Entry 3H0G (X-ray diffraction, 3.65 A resolution); this record covers chains B and C of the 12 polymer chains in the assembly.

== Chain B ==
Name: DNA-directed RNA polymerase II subunit RPB2
From: Schizosaccharomyces pombe
Notes: EC 2.7.7.6
UniProt: Q02061 (RPB2_SCHPO); residue numbers follow UniProt; this construct covers 1-1210
Chain sequence (1210 residues; each row starts with the number of its first residue):
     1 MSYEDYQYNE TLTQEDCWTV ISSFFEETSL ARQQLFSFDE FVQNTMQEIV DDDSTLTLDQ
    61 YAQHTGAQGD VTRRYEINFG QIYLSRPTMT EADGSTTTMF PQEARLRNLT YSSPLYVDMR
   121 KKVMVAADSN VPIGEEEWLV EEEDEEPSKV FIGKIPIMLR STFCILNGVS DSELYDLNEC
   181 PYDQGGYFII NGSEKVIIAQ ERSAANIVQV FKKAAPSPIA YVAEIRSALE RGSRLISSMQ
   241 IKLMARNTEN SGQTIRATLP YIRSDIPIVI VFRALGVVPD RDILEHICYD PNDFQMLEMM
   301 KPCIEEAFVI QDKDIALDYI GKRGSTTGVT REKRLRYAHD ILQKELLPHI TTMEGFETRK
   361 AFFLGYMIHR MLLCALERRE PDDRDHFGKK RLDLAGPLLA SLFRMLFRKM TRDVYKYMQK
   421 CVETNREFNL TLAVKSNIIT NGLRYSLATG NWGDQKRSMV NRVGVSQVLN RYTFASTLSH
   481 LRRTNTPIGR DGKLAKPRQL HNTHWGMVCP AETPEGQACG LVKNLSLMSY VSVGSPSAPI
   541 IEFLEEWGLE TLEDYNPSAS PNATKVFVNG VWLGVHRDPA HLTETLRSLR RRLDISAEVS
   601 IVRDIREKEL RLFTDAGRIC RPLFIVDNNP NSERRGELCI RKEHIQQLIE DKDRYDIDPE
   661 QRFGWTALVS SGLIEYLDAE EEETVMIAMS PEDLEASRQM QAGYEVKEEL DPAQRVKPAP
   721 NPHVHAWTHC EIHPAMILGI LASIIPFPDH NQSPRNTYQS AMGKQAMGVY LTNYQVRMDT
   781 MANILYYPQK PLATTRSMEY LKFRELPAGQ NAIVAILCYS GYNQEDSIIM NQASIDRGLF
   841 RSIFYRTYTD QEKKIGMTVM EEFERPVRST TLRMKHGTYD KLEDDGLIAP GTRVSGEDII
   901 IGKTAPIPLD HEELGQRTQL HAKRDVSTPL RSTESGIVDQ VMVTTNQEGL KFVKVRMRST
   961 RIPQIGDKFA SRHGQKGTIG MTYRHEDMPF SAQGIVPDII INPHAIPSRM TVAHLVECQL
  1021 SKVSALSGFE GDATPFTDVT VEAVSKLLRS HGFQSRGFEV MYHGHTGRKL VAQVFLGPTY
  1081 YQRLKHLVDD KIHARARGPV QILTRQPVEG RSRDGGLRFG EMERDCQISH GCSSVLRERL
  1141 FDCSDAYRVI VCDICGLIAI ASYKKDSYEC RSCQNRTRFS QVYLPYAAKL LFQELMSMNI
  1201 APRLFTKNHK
Disordered / not traced: 1-9, 58-76, 122-142, 908-918
Ion coordination: Zn2+: C1152, C1155, C1173
Curated features (UniProtKB/Swiss-Prot):
  - zinc finger: C1152 to C1173 (C4-type)
  - binding site (Mg(2+)): D826
  - binding site (Zn(2+)): C1152, C1155, C1170, C1173

== Chain C ==
Name: DNA-directed RNA polymerase II subunit RPB3
From: Schizosaccharomyces pombe
UniProt: P37382 (RPB3_SCHPO); residue numbers follow UniProt; this construct covers 1-297
Chain sequence (297 residues; row label = number of the first residue in the row):
     1 MDSETHITIR NISKNSVDFV LTNTSLAVAN SLRRVVLAEI PTVAIDLVEI NVNTSVMPDE
    61 FLAHRLGMIP LDSSNIDEPP PVGLEYTRNC DCDQYCPKCS VELFLNAKCT GEGTMEIYAR
   121 DLVVSSNSSL GHPILADPKS RGPLICKLRK EQEISLRCIA KKGIAKEHAK WSPTSAVAFE
   181 YDPWNKLQHT DYWFENDADA EWPKSKNADW EEPPREGEPF NFQEEPRRFY MDVESVGSIP
   241 PNEIMVQGLR ILQEKLAVLV RDLDEEQPTQ LSANELNMEE NAEMNWSPYQ NGEENTW
Disordered / not traced: 1-3, 267-297
Ion coordination: Zn2+ near C90 (its only coordinating residue here)

== How chain B and chain C interact ==
Pairs across the interface - 70 pairs, chain B then chain C:
  Q775(B) - V56(C)  hydrogen bond (side chain-backbone)
  Y786(B) - E60(C)
  Y786(B) - F61(C)  hydrophobic
  Y787(B) - F61(C)
  Y787(B) - R65(C)
  A833(B) - A169(C)
  D836(B) - H64(C)
  D836(B) - H168(C)  hydrogen bond (backbone-side chain)
  D836(B) - A169(C)  hydrogen bond (side chain-backbone)
  R837(B) - H64(C)  hydrogen bond (backbone-side chain)
  R837(B) - M68(C)
  R837(B) - A169(C)
  G838(B) - H64(C)
  R841(B) - H64(C)  hydrogen bond
  R958(B) - P58(C)
  R958(B) - D59(C)  salt bridge
  S959(B) - E60(C)
  T960(B) - E60(C)  hydrogen bond (backbone-side chain)
  R984(B) - K166(C)
  H985(B) - L37(C)
  E986(B) - R34(C)
  E986(B) - L37(C)
  E986(B) - A38(C)
  D987(B) - R34(C)  salt bridge
  F990(B) - N30(C)
  F990(B) - R33(C)
  F990(B) - F179(C)  hydrophobic
  A992(B) - A178(C)
  A992(B) - F179(C)
  Q993(B) - A178(C)
  G994(B) - A176(C)
  G994(B) - V177(C)  hydrogen bond (backbone-backbone)
  G994(B) - A178(C)
  R1049(B) - A200(C)  hydrogen bond (side chain-backbone)
  R1049(B) - E201(C)  salt bridge
  G1052(B) - P203(C)
  F1053(B) - P203(C)
  Q1054(B) - W202(C)
  S1055(B) - E201(C)
  R1056(B) - E201(C)  salt bridge
  R1056(B) - W202(C)
  F1058(B) - W193(C)
  F1058(B) - W202(C)  hydrophobic
  E1059(B) - W202(C)
  Y1062(B) - F179(C)  hydrophobic
  Y1062(B) - E180(C)
  Y1062(B) - Y181(C)  hydrophobic
  H1063(B) - N30(C)
  G1064(B) - N30(C)
  G1064(B) - R34(C)  hydrogen bond (backbone-side chain)
  H1065(B) - N30(C)  hydrogen bond (backbone-side chain)
  H1065(B) - R34(C)
  T1066(B) - L26(C)
  T1066(B) - N30(C)  hydrogen bond (backbone-side chain)
  G1067(B) - N30(C)
  G1067(B) - Y181(C)
  R1068(B) - H189(C)
  K1069(B) - Y181(C)  hydrogen bond (backbone-side chain)
  K1069(B) - D182(C)  hydrogen bond (side chain-backbone)
  K1069(B) - N185(C)
  K1069(B) - H189(C)
  K1069(B) - T190(C)
  L1070(B) - T190(C)  hydrogen bond (backbone-side chain)
  V1071(B) - T190(C)
  V1071(B) - D191(C)  hydrogen bond (backbone-backbone)
  Q1073(B) - T190(C)  hydrogen bond
  Q1073(B) - D191(C)  hydrogen bond (side chain-backbone)
  Q1073(B) - Y192(C)
  Q1073(B) - W193(C)
  Q1073(B) - W202(C)
Other interface residues (no listed pair), chain B (42 interface residues in all): I843, R893, I937, V1060
Other interface residues (no listed pair), chain C (37 interface residues in all): W184, F194, E195

== In short ==
42 residues of chain B and 37 residues of chain C are in contact, with 17 hydrogen bonds and 4 salt bridges.
Polar pairs include R958(B)-D59(C), D987(B)-R34(C) and R1049(B)-E201(C). UniProt lists Mg2+-binding residue
D826(B) and 4 Zn2+-binding residues on chain B.
Chain B is DNA-directed RNA polymerase II subunit RPB2 and chain C is DNA-directed RNA polymerase II subunit
RPB3, both from Schizosaccharomyces pombe; the structure, RNA Polymerase II from Schizosaccharomyces pombe,
was determined by X-ray diffraction.
